Entry 5H74 (X-ray diffraction, 2.60 A resolution); this record covers chains B and F of the 6 polymer chains in the assembly.

Chain B:
Name: Tubulin beta-2B chain
Source organism: Bos taurus
UniProt: Q6B856 (TBB2B_BOVIN); residues 1-445 here = UniProt positions 1-445
Chain sequence (445 residues; row label = number of the first residue in the row):
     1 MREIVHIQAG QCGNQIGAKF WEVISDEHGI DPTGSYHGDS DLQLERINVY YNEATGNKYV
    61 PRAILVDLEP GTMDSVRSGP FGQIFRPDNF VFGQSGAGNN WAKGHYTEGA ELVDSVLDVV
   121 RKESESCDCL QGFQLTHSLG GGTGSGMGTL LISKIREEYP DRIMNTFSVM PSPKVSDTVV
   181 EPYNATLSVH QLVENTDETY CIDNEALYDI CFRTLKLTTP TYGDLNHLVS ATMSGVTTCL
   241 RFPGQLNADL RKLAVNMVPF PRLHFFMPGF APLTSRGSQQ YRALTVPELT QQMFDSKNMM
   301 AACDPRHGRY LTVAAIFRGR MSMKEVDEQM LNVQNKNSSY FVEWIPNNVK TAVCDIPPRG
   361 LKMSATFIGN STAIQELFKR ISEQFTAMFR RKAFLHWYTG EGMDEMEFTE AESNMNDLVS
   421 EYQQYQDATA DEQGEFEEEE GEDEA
Unresolved in the structure: 429-445
Residues lining bound ligands:
  - 7LG ((2S,4R)-4-[[2-[(1R,3R)-1-acetyloxy-3-[hexyl-[(2S,3S)-3-methyl-2-[[(2R)-1-methylpiperidin-2-yl]carbonylamino]pentanoyl]amino]-4-methyl-pentyl]-1,3-thiazol-4-yl]carbonylamino]-5-(4-fluorophenyl)-2-methyl-pentanoic acid): Q11, Q15, P173, K174, V175, S176, D177, Y208, T219, P220, T221, Y222, G223, L225, N226, R276
  - GDP (guanosine-5'-diphosphate): G10, Q11, C12, Q15, I16, D67, N99, S138, G140, G141, G142, T143, G144, V169, P171, V175, S176, E181, N204, L207, Y222, L225, N226
UniProt features mapped onto this chain:
  - motif: M1 to I4 (MREI motif)
  - binding site (GTP): Q11, E69, S138, G142, T143, G144, N204, N226
  - binding site (Mg(2+)): E69
  - modified residue: S40 (Phosphoserine), T55 (Phosphothreonine), K58 (N6-acetyllysine), S172 (Phosphoserine), T285 (Phosphothreonine), T290 (Phosphothreonine), R318 (Omega-N-methylarginine), E438 (5-glutamyl polyglutamate)
  - cross-link (Glycyl lysine isopeptide (Lys-Gly)): K58 (interchain with G-Cter in ubiquitin), K324 (interchain with G-Cter in ubiquitin)

Chain F:
Name: Uncharacterized protein
Source organism: Gallus gallus
UniProt: E1BQ43 (E1BQ43_CHICK); numbering as in UniProt (aligned over 1-378)
Chain sequence (384 residues; each row starts with the number of its first residue):
     1 MYTFVVRDEN SSVYAEVSRL LLATGQWKRL RKDNPRFNLM LGERNRLPFG RLGHEPGLVQ
    61 LVNYYRGADK LCRKASLVKL IKTSPELSES CTWFPESYVI YPTNLKTPVA PAQNGIRHLI
   121 NNTRTDEREV FLAAYNRRRE GREGNVWIAK SSAGAKGEGI LISSEASELL DFIDEQGQVH
   181 VIQKYLEKPL LLEPGHRKFD IRSWVLVDHL YNIYLYREGV LRTSSEPYNS ANFQDKTCHL
   241 TNHCIQKEYS KNYGRYEEGN EMFFEEFNQY LMDALNTTLE NSILLQIKHI IRSCLMCIEP
   301 AISTKHLHYQ SFQLFGFDFM VDEELKVWLI EVNGAPACAQ KLYAELCQGI VDVAISSVFP
   361 LADTGQKTSQ PTSIFIKLHH HHHH
Unresolved in the structure: 104-125, 150-160, 248-251, 363-371, 381-384
Sequence notes: expression tag (379-384)
Residues lining bound ligands: AMP-PCP (ACP; phosphomethylphosphonic acid adenylate ester): K74, P95, I148, Q183, K184, Y185, L186, K198, D200, H239, L240, T241, N242, D318, M320, I330, E331, N333

Interface between chain B and chain F:
Residue-residue contacts (11):
  L331(B) with R36(F); P56(F), hydrophobic
  Q334(B) with R36(F)
  N335(B) with R36(F), hydrogen bond; P56(F); G57(F), hydrogen bond (side chain-backbone); L58(F)
  K336(B) with M1(F)
  S338(B) with N34(F), hydrogen bond; R36(F)
  E343(B) with R31(F), salt bridge
Other interface residues (no listed pair), chain B (9 interface residues in all): R309, S339, N347
Other interface residues (no listed pair), chain F (10 interface residues in all): K28, L30, D33

Overview:
The interface between chain B and chain F involves 9 residues on one side and 10 on the other, with 3 hydrogen
bonds and 1 salt bridge. Polar contacts include E343(B)-R31(F), N335(B)-R36(F) and N335(B)-G57(F). Ligands of
chain B: GDP and compound 7LG.
Chain B is Tubulin beta-2B chain (Bos taurus) and chain F is Uncharacterized protein (Gallus gallus); the
structure, Crystal structure of T2R-TTL-14b complex, was determined by X-ray diffraction.
